PDB entry 5TWR | X-ray diffraction, 1.90 A resolution | chains A and P of the 4 polymer chains in the assembly

[Chain A]
Molecule: DNA-directed DNA/RNA polymerase mu
Organism: Homo sapiens
Notes: EC 2.7.7.7
UniProtKB: Q9NP87 (DPOLM_HUMAN); residue numbers follow UniProt; this construct covers 134-397, 410-494
Amino-acid sequence (354 residues; numbered 129 to 494; 12 numbers in that range are skipped by the numbering (no residue carries them; nothing is unmodelled there); the number before each row is that of its first residue):
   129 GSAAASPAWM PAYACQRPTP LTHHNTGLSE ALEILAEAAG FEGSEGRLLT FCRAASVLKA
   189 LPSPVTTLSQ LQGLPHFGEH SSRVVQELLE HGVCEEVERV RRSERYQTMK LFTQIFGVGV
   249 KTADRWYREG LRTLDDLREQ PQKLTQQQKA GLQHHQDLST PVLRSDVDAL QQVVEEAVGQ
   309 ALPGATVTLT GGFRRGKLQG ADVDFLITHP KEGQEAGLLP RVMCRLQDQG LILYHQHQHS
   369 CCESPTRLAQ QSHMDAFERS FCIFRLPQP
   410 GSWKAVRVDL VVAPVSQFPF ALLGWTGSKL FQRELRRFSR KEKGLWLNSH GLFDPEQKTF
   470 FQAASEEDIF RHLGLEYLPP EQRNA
Disordered / not traced: 129-137, 366-383
Sequence notes: expression tag (129-133); engineered mutation Ala-329 (His in Q9NP87); linker (410)
Ion coordination: Na+: Thr-241, Ile-243, Val-246 (shared with DT3(P) of chain P); Mg2+ site 1: Asp-330, Asp-332, Asp-418 (together with 2KH) (shared with DA4(P) of chain P); Mg2+ site 2: Asp-330, Asp-332 (together with 2KH)
Residues lining bound ligands: 2KH (5'-O-[(S)-hydroxy{[(S)-hydroxy(phosphonooxy)phosphoryl]amino}phosphoryl]uridine): Gly-319, Gly-320, Arg-323, Lys-325, Gln-327, Gly-328, Ala-329, Asp-330, Asp-332, Asp-418, Gly-433, Trp-434, Thr-435, Gly-436, Ser-437, Lys-438, Gln-441
UniProt features mapped onto this chain:
  - region: Arg-323 to Gly-328, Asp-330 to Asp-332 (Involved in ssDNA binding)
  - binding site (Mg(2+)): Asp-330, Asp-332, Asp-418
  - site: Gly-433 (Responsible for the low discrimination between dNTP and rNTP)
What the authors report for this chain:
  - binding site for 2KH: Gly-433
  - mutagenesis - G433A (Kd 29 uM): unchanged binding to UTP
  - mutagenesis - G433A, G433S: unchanged catalytic activity
  - mutagenesis - W434A (23-fold), W434H (8.8-fold): decreased catalytic activity
  - mutagenesis - W434A (Kd 79.1 uM), W434H (Kd 61.1 uM): decreased binding to UTP

[Chain P]
Molecule: 4-nt DNA strand
Sequence (4 nucleotides; numbered 1 to 4; the number before each row is that of its first residue):
     1 CGTA
Ion coordination: Na+: DT3 (shared with Thr-241(A), Ile-243(A), Val-246(A) of chain A); Mg2+: DA4 (together with 2KH) (shared with Asp-330(A), Asp-332(A), Asp-418(A) of chain A)

[Chain A / chain P interface]
Residue-residue contacts (20):
  Ile-243(A) / DT3(P)  phosphate contact
  Phe-244(A) / DT3(P)  phosphate contact
  Gly-245(A) / DG2(P)  phosphate contact
  Gly-245(A) / DT3(P)  hydrogen bond to the phosphate
  Val-246(A) / DG2(P)  hydrogen bond to the phosphate
  Val-246(A) / DT3(P)  hydrogen bond to the phosphate
  Gly-247(A) / DG2(P)  hydrogen bond to the phosphate
  Gly-247(A) / DT3(P)  phosphate contact
  Lys-249(A) / DC1(P)  phosphate contact
  Lys-249(A) / DG2(P)  phosphate contact
  Thr-250(A) / DC1(P)  hydrogen bond to the phosphate
  Thr-250(A) / DG2(P)  hydrogen bond to the phosphate
  Gln-275(A) / DG2(P)  sugar contact
  Asp-332(A) / DA4(P)  phosphate contact
  Phe-389(A) / DT3(P)  sugar contact
  Phe-389(A) / DA4(P)  sugar contact
  Arg-416(A) / DT3(P)  phosphate contact
  Arg-416(A) / DA4(P)  salt bridge to the phosphate
  Asp-418(A) / DA4(P)  phosphate contact
  Trp-434(A) / DA4(P)  base contact
Interface residues without a listed pair, chain A (16 interface residues in all): Val-248, Asp-330, Arg-387

[In short]
16 residues of chain A and 4 residues of chain P are in contact, with 6 hydrogen bonds and 1 salt bridge.
Polar pairs include Gly-245(A)/DT3(P), Val-246(A)/DG2(P) and Val-246(A)/DT3(P). From the paper: a binding site
for 2KH at Gly-433(A); W434A and W434H of chain A reduce catalytic activity; 4 substitutions were tested in
all.
Here chain A is DNA-directed DNA/RNA polymerase mu (Homo sapiens) and chain P is a 4-nt DNA strand. Entry 5TWR
(Pre-catalytic ternary complex of human Polymerase Mu (H329A) mutant with incoming nonhydrolyzable UMPNPP) was
determined by X-ray diffraction (same publication as 5TWP, 5TWQ, 5TWS, 5VZ7, 5VZ8, 5VZ9 and 9 further
entries).
